PDB entry 1N36 | X-ray diffraction, 3.65 A resolution | chains A and K of the 21 polymer chains in the assembly

[Chain A]
Molecule: 16S ribosomal RNA
Organism: Thermus thermophilus
Sequence (1522 nucleotides; row label = number of the first residue in the row; note: 42 numbers in that range are skipped by the numbering (no residue carries them; nothing is unmodelled there); a row labelled like 190A-190L holds insertion residues (190A, then the next letters in order); numbering starts at 0):
     0 UUUGUUGGAG AGUUUGAUCC UGGCUCAGGG UGAACGCUGG CGGCGUGCCU AAGACAUGCA
    60 AGUCGUGCGG G
    73 CCGCGGGGUU UU
    88 ACUCCG
    95 UGGUC
   101 AGCGGCGGAC GGGUGAGUAA CGCGUGGGU
  129A G
   130 ACCUACCCGG AAGAGGGGGA CAACCCGGGG AAACUCGGGC UAAUCCCCCA UGUGGACCCG
   190 C
190A-190L CCCUUGGGGUGU
   191 GUCCAAAGGG CUUU
   216 GCCCGCUUCC GGAUGGGCCC GCGUCCCAUC AGCUAGUUGG UGGGGUAAUG GCCCACCAAG
   276 GCGACGACGG GUAGCCGGUC UGAGAGGAUG GCCGGCCACA GGGGCACUGA GACACGGGCC
   336 CCACUCCUAC GGGAGGCAGC AGUUAGGAAU CUUCCGCAAU GGGCGCAAGC CUGACGGAGC
   396 GACGCCGCUU GGAGGAAGAA GCCCUUCGGG GUGUAAACUC CUGAA
   442 CCCGGGACGA AACCCCCGAC GA
   474 GGGGACUGAC GGUACCGGG
   494 GUAAUAGCGC CGGCCAACUC CGUGCCAGCA GCCGCGGUAA UACGGAGGGC GCGAGCGUUA
   554 CCCGGAUUCA CUGGGCGUAA AGGGCGUGUA GGCGGCCUGG GGCGUCCCAU GUGAAAGACC
   614 ACGGCUCAAC CGUGGGGGAG CGUGGGAUAC GCUCAGGCUA GACGGUGGGA GAGGGUGGUG
   674 GAAUUCCCGG AGUAGCGGUG AAAUGCGCAG AUACCGGGAG GAACGCCGAU GGCGAAGGCA
   734 GCCACCUGGU CCACCCGUGA CGCUGAGGCG CGAAAGCGUG GGGAGCAAAC CGGAUUAGAU
   794 ACCCGGGUAG UCCACGCCCU AAACGAUGCG CGCUAGGUCU CUGGGUCU
   848 CCUGGGGGCC GAAGCUAACG CGUUAAGCGC GCCGCCUGGG GAGUACGGCC GCAAGGCUGA
   908 AACUCAAAGG AAUUGACGGG GGCCCGCACA AGCGGUGGAG CAUGUGGUUU AAUUCGAAGC
   968 AACGCGAAGA ACCUUACCAG GCCUUGACAU GCUAGG
 1003A G
  1004 AACCCGGGUG AAAGCCUGGG GUGCCCC
1030A-1030D GCGA
  1031 GGGGAGCCCU AGCACAGGUG CUGCAUGGCC GUCGUCAGCU CGUGCCGUGA GGUGUUGGGU
  1091 UAAGUCCCGC AACGAGCGCA ACCCCCGCCG UUAGUUGCCA GCGGUUCGGC CGGGCACUCU
  1151 AACGGGACUG CCCGCGAAA
  1171 GCGGGAGGAA GGAGGGGACG ACGUCUGGUC AGCAUGGCCC UUACGGCCUG GGCGACACAC
  1231 GUGCUACAAU GCCCACUACA AAGCGAUGCC ACCCGGCAAC GGGGAGCUAA UCGCAAAAAG
  1291 GUGGGCCCAG UUCGGAUUGG GGUCUGCAAC CCGACCCCAU GAAGCCGGAA UCGCUAGUAA
  1351 UCGCGGAUCA G
 1361A C
  1362 CAUGCCGCGG UGAAUACGUU CCCGGGCCUU GUACACACCG CCCGUCACGC CAUGGGAGCG
  1422 GGCUCUACCC GAAGUCGCCG GG
  1446 AGCCUACGGG
  1459 CAGGCGCCGA GGGUAGGGCC CGUGACUGGG GCGAAGUCGU AACAAGGUAG CUGUACCGGA
  1519 AGGUGCGGCU GGAUCACCUC CUUUCU
Disordered / not traced: 0-4, 1535-1538

[Chain K]
Name: 30S ribosomal protein S11
Organism: Thermus thermophilus
UniProt: P80376 (RS11_THET8); residues 1-129 here = UniProt positions 1-129
Amino-acid sequence (129 residues; row label = number of the first residue in the row):
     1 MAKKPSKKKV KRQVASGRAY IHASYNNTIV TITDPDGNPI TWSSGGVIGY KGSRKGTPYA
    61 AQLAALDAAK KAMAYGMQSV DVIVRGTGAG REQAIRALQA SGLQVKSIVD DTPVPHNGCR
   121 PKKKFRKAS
Disordered / not traced: 1-10

[Interface between chain A and chain K]
Contacting residue pairs (74; chain A residue first):
  G674(A) / His-116(K)  base contact
  A675(A) / Val-114(K)  hydrogen bond to the sugar
  A675(A) / Pro-115(K)  sugar contact
  A675(A) / His-116(K)  hydrogen bond to the base
  A675(A) / Asn-117(K)  base contact
  A676(A) / Pro-113(K)  sugar contact
  A676(A) / Pro-115(K)  sugar contact
  U677(A) / Cys-119(K)  hydrogen bond to the base
  G683(A) / Asn-38(K)  hydrogen bond to the base
  G683(A) / Pro-39(K)  base contact
  A684(A) / Arg-12(K)  phosphate contact
  A684(A) / Asn-38(K)  hydrogen bond to the sugar
  A684(A) / Pro-39(K)  hydrogen bond to the sugar
  G685(A) / Arg-12(K)  salt bridge to the phosphate
  G685(A) / Pro-39(K)  sugar contact
  G685(A) / Ile-40(K)  phosphate contact
  G685(A) / Trp-42(K)  hydrogen bond to the sugar
  U686(A) / Trp-42(K)  sugar contact
  A687(A) / Trp-42(K)  sugar contact
  G688(A) / Ser-44(K)  hydrogen bond to the phosphate
  G688(A) / Gly-46(K)  phosphate contact
  G688(A) / Val-47(K)  sugar contact
  C689(A) / Asn-27(K)  hydrogen bond to the phosphate
  C689(A) / Ser-44(K)  hydrogen bond to the phosphate
  C689(A) / Gly-45(K)  phosphate contact
  C689(A) / Gly-46(K)  hydrogen bond to the phosphate
  C689(A) / Lys-55(K)  salt bridge to the phosphate
  G690(A) / Asn-27(K)  hydrogen bond to the phosphate
  G690(A) / Lys-51(K)  base contact
  G690(A) / Lys-55(K)  hydrogen bond to the base
  G691(A) / Asn-26(K)  hydrogen bond to the phosphate
  G691(A) / Gly-52(K)  base contact
  G691(A) / Ser-53(K)  hydrogen bond to the base
  G691(A) / Lys-55(K)  base contact
  U692(A) / Asn-26(K)  hydrogen bond to the phosphate
  U692(A) / Gly-52(K)  base contact
  U692(A) / Ser-53(K)  hydrogen bond to the base
  A694(A) / Ser-53(K)  hydrogen bond to the phosphate
  A695(A) / Lys-51(K)  phosphate contact
  A695(A) / Gly-52(K)  phosphate contact
  A695(A) / Ser-53(K)  hydrogen bond to the phosphate
  A696(A) / Lys-51(K)  salt bridge to the phosphate
  A704(A) / Trp-42(K)  base contact
  A706(A) / Ile-29(K)  sugar contact
  A706(A) / Thr-31(K)  hydrogen bond to the base
  A706(A) / Trp-42(K)  base contact
  C707(A) / Tyr-20(K)  phosphate contact
  C707(A) / Thr-31(K)  sugar contact
  C707(A) / Gly-37(K)  hydrogen bond to the sugar
  C707(A) / Pro-39(K)  base contact
  C707(A) / Arg-85(K)  salt bridge to the phosphate
  C708(A) / Tyr-20(K)  phosphate contact
  C708(A) / Gly-37(K)  sugar contact
  C708(A) / Arg-85(K)  salt bridge to the phosphate
  A716(A) / Asn-117(K)  base contact
  A716(A) / Gly-118(K)  sugar contact
  C717(A) / Asn-117(K)  sugar contact
  G718(A) / His-116(K)  hydrogen bond to the base
  G718(A) / Asn-117(K)  hydrogen bond to the sugar
  A777(A) / Cys-119(K)  base contact
  G778(A) / Cys-119(K)  hydrogen bond to the sugar
  G778(A) / Arg-120(K)  hydrogen bond to the sugar
  C779(A) / Arg-120(K)  sugar contact
  C779(A) / Pro-121(K)  sugar contact
  C779(A) / Lys-122(K)  salt bridge to the phosphate
  C779(A) / Lys-123(K)  phosphate contact
  A780(A) / Lys-122(K)  phosphate contact
  A780(A) / Lys-123(K)  hydrogen bond to the phosphate
  C796(A) / Lys-123(K)  salt bridge to the phosphate
  U1522(A) / Lys-123(K)  phosphate contact
  G1523(A) / Lys-123(K)  salt bridge to the phosphate
  C1524(A) / Arg-120(K)  salt bridge to the phosphate
  G1525(A) / Arg-120(K)  salt bridge to the phosphate
  G1525(A) / Arg-126(K)  salt bridge to the phosphate
Interface residues without a listed pair, chain A (38 interface residues in all): U705, G714, A715, C797, G799
Interface residues without a listed pair, chain K (37 interface residues in all): His-22, Ser-24, Lys-71, Tyr-75, Lys-124

[In short]
38 residues of chain A face 37 of chain K across their interface, with 26 hydrogen bonds and 11 salt bridges.
Among the polar pairs are A675(A)/His-116(K), U677(A)/Cys-119(K) and G683(A)/Asn-38(K).
Chain A is 16S ribosomal RNA and chain K is 30S ribosomal protein S11, both from Thermus thermophilus; the
structure, Structure of the Thermus thermophilus 30S ribosomal subunit in the presence of crystallographically
disordered codon and ..., was determined by X-ray diffraction (same publication as 1N32, 1N33 and 1N34).
